PDB entry 4QWI | X-ray diffraction, 2.60 A resolution | chains B and C of the 28 polymer chains in the assembly

== Chain B ==
Molecule: Proteasome subunit alpha type-3
From: Saccharomyces cerevisiae
UniProtKB: P23638 (PSA3_YEAST); residues 0-257 here correspond to UniProt positions 1-258 (UniProt number = residue number + 1)
Chain sequence (258 residues; each row starts with the number of its first residue; numbering starts at 0):
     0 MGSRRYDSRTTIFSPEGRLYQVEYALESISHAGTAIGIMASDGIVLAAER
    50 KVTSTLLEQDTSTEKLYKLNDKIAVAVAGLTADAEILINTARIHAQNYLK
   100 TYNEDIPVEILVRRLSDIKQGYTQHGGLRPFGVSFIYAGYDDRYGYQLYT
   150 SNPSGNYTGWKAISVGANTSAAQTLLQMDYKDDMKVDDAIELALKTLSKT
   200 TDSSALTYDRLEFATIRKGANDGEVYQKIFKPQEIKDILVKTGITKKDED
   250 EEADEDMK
Unresolved in the structure: 0, 245-257
Curated features (UniProtKB/Swiss-Prot):
  - cross-link (Glycyl lysine isopeptide (Lys-Gly)): Lys99 (interchain with G-Cter in ubiquitin), Lys198 (interchain with G-Cter in ubiquitin), Lys230 (interchain with G-Cter in ubiquitin)

== Chain C ==
Molecule: Proteasome subunit alpha type-4
From: Saccharomyces cerevisiae
UniProtKB: P40303 (PSA4_YEAST); residues -1 to 252 here correspond to UniProt positions 1-254 (UniProt number = residue number + 2)
Chain sequence (254 residues; row label = number of the first residue in the row; numbers below 1 keep their minus sign (Met-1 is residue -1)):
    -1 MSGYDRALSIFSPDGHIFQVEYALEAVKRGTCAVGVKGKNCVVLGCERRS
    49 TLKLQDTRITPSKVSKIDSHVVLSFSGLNADSRILIEKARVEAQSHRLTL
    99 EDPVTVEYLTRYVAGVQQRYTQSGGVRPFGVSTLIAGFDPRDDEPKLYQT
   149 EPSGIYSSWSAQTIGRNSKTVREFLEKNYDRKEPPATVEECVKLTVRSLL
   199 EVVQTGAKNIEITVVKPDSDIVALSSEEINQYVTQIEQEKQEQQEQDKKK
   249 KSNH
Unresolved in the structure: -1 to 0, 241-252
Curated features (UniProtKB/Swiss-Prot):
  - modified residue: Thr58 (Phosphothreonine)

== Chain B / chain C interface ==
Residue-residue contacts (75):
  Arg3(B) - Arg4(C)
  Asp6(B) - Tyr2(C)  hydrogen bond
  Asp6(B) - Arg4(C)  salt bridge
  Arg8(B) - Arg4(C)
  Thr10(B) - Leu6(C)
  Thr10(B) - Arg125(C)
  Ile11(B) - Leu6(C)  hydrophobic
  Ile11(B) - Gln17(C)
  Phe12(B) - Gln17(C)  hydrogen bond (backbone-side chain)
  Phe12(B) - Tyr20(C)  hydrophobic
  Phe12(B) - Ala21(C)  hydrophobic
  Phe12(B) - Leu76(C)  hydrophobic
  Phe12(B) - Arg125(C)
  Phe12(B) - Pro126(C)
  Phe12(B) - Gly128(C)
  Ser13(B) - Tyr20(C)
  Pro14(B) - Tyr20(C)  hydrophobic
  Pro14(B) - Glu23(C)
  Glu15(B) - Glu23(C)
  Glu15(B) - Arg27(C)  hydrogen bond (backbone-side chain)
  Gly16(B) - Tyr20(C)
  Gly16(B) - Glu23(C)
  Gly16(B) - Ala24(C)
  Gly16(B) - Arg27(C)  hydrogen bond (backbone-side chain)
  Arg17(B) - Arg27(C)
  Leu18(B) - Arg125(C)
  Met38(B) - Asp54(C)
  Arg112(B) - Arg81(C)
  Ser115(B) - Arg81(C)  hydrogen bond (backbone-side chain)
  Asp116(B) - Arg81(C)  salt bridge
  Asp116(B) - Ile82(C)
  Gln119(B) - Ala78(C)
  Gln119(B) - Asp79(C)
  Gln119(B) - Ile82(C)
  Thr122(B) - Arg125(C)  hydrogen bond (backbone-side chain)
  Gln123(B) - Tyr118(C)
  Gln123(B) - Gly123(C)
  Gln123(B) - Val124(C)
  Gln123(B) - Arg125(C)  hydrogen bond (backbone-backbone)
  Gln123(B) - Phe127(C)
  His124(B) - Gly123(C)
  His124(B) - Val124(C)
  Gly125(B) - Tyr2(C)
  Gly125(B) - Gly123(C)
  Gly126(B) - Tyr2(C)
  Tyr143(B) - Arg56(C)  hydrogen bond (backbone-side chain)
  Tyr143(B) - Ile57(C)  hydrophobic
  Tyr145(B) - Arg56(C)  hydrogen bond (backbone-side chain)
  Gln146(B) - Ile57(C)
  Leu147(B) - Ile57(C)
  Tyr148(B) - Ile57(C)
  Ser153(B) - Ala78(C)
  Gly154(B) - Ala78(C)
  Gly154(B) - Arg81(C)  hydrogen bond (backbone-side chain)
  Asn155(B) - Asn77(C)
  Asn155(B) - Ala78(C)
  Tyr156(B) - Pro59(C)  hydrophobic
  Tyr156(B) - Arg81(C)
  Gly158(B) - Gln53(C)
  Gly158(B) - Asp54(C)  hydrogen bond (backbone-backbone)
  Gly158(B) - Ile57(C)
  Gly158(B) - Thr58(C)  hydrogen bond (backbone-side chain)
  Trp159(B) - Leu50(C)  hydrophobic
  Trp159(B) - Lys51(C)
  Trp159(B) - Leu52(C)
  Trp159(B) - Gln53(C)
  Trp159(B) - Asp54(C)
  Lys160(B) - Leu52(C)  hydrogen bond (backbone-backbone)
  Lys160(B) - Gln53(C)
  Lys160(B) - Asp54(C)
  Ala161(B) - Leu52(C)  hydrogen bond (backbone-backbone)
  Gln172(B) - Lys51(C)
  Leu175(B) - Leu52(C)
  Gln176(B) - Lys51(C)
  Gln176(B) - Leu52(C)
Other interface residues (no listed pair), chain B (41 interface residues in all): Glu108, Thr157, Tyr179

== Overview ==
Chain B and chain C form an interface of 41 and 31 residues respectively, with 14 hydrogen bonds and 2 salt
bridges. Polar pairs include Asp6(B)-Arg4(C), Asp116(B)-Arg81(C) and Asp6(B)-Tyr2(C).
Here chain B is Proteasome subunit alpha type-3 and chain C is Proteasome subunit alpha type-4, both from
Saccharomyces cerevisiae. Entry 4QWI (yCP beta5-A49S-mutant in complex with carfilzomib) was determined by
X-ray diffraction together with 4QUX, 4QUY, 4QV0, 4QV1, 4QV3, 4QV4 and 42 further entries from the same study.
